PDB entry 5DC4 | X-ray diffraction, 1.48 A resolution | chains A and B

# Chain A
Protein: Tyrosine-protein kinase ABL1
From: Homo sapiens
Notes: EC 2.7.10.2
UniProt: P00519 (ABL1_HUMAN), isoform P00519-2; residue numbers follow UniProt; this construct covers 131-251
Chain sequence (123 residues; each row starts with the number of its first residue):
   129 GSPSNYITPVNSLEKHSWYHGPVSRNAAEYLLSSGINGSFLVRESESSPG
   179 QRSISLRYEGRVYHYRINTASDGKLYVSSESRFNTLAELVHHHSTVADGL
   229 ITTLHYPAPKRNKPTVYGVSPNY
Unresolved in the structure: 129-139, 240-251
Construct notes: expression tag (129-130)

# Chain B
Protein: AS25 monobody
From: Homo sapiens
Notes: antibody fragment or engineered binder
Chain sequence (95 residues; numbered 1 to 95; the number before each row is that of its first residue):
     1 SSVSDVPTKLEVVAATPTSLLISWDAPAVTVDYYVITYGETGGWSGYQEF
    51 EVPGSKSTATISGLSPGVDYTITVYAYGYPYVKYNKSPISINYRT
Unresolved in the structure: 1-3

# How chain A and chain B interact
Contacting residue pairs (39; chain A residue first):
  K143(A) - N85(B)  hydrogen bond (backbone-side chain)
  H144(A) - N85(B)
  S145(A) - N85(B)  hydrogen bond (backbone-side chain)
  S145(A) - K86(B)  hydrogen bond (side chain-backbone)
  S145(A) - S87(B)
  N154(A) - W44(B)
  Y158(A) - G42(B)  hydrogen bond (side chain-backbone)
  Y158(A) - W44(B)
  S161(A) - G43(B)  hydrogen bond (side chain-backbone)
  S161(A) - W44(B)  hydrogen bond (side chain-backbone)
  S161(A) - Y47(B)
  S162(A) - T37(B)  hydrogen bond (backbone-side chain)
  S162(A) - Y47(B)
  S162(A) - Y75(B)  hydrogen bond (backbone-side chain)
  G163(A) - Y75(B)
  I164(A) - V35(B)  hydrophobic
  I164(A) - T37(B)
  I164(A) - Y75(B)  hydrophobic
  S167(A) - Y75(B)
  F168(A) - V82(B)  hydrophobic
  V218(A) - V82(B)  hydrophobic
  H219(A) - V82(B)
  H219(A) - K83(B)
  S222(A) - V82(B)
  L232(A) - V82(B)
  H233(A) - Y81(B)
  H233(A) - V82(B)
  Y234(A) - Y75(B)  hydrophobic
  Y234(A) - A76(B)
  Y234(A) - Y77(B)
  Y234(A) - G78(B)  hydrogen bond (side chain-backbone)
  Y234(A) - Y81(B)  hydrophobic
  P235(A) - Y81(B)
  P235(A) - K86(B)
  P235(A) - S87(B)
  P235(A) - P88(B)
  P237(A) - P88(B)
  R239(A) - T71(B)
  R239(A) - S90(B)  hydrogen bond
Other interface residues (no listed pair), chain A (24 interface residues in all): W146, A155, E157, A236
Other interface residues (no listed pair), chain B (24 interface residues in all): T41, S45, E49, T73, N92

# Summary
The chain A/chain B interface involves 24 residues from each chain, with 10 hydrogen bonds. Polar contacts
include K143(A)-N85(B), S145(A)-N85(B) and S145(A)-K86(B).
Here chain A is Tyrosine-protein kinase ABL1 and chain B is AS25 monobody, both from Homo sapiens. Entry 5DC4
(Crystal structure of monobody AS25/ABL1 SH2 domain complex, crystal A) was determined by X-ray diffraction,
deposited together with 5DC0 and 5DC9.
